1QIY - chains B and D of the 12 polymer chains in the assembly; structure by X-ray diffraction, 2.30 A resolution.

[Chain B (and D)]
Molecule: Insulin B chain
Organism: Homo sapiens
Notes: chain D of this document is another copy of the same molecule, construct and numbering; everything in this record applies to it too
UniProtKB: P01308 (INS_HUMAN); residues 1-30 here correspond to UniProt positions 25-54 (UniProt number = residue number + 24)
Sequence (30 residues; each row starts with the number of its first residue):
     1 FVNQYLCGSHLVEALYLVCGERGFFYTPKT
Construct notes: engineered mutation Tyr-5 (His29 in P01308)
Bound ions: Zn2+: His-10 (together with chloride ion) (shared with 1 residue of chain F; 1 residue of chain J)
Small-molecule neighbours:
  - phenol (IPH), molecule 1: Val-2, Tyr-5, Leu-6
  - phenol (IPH), molecule 2: Cys-7, His-10, Leu-11, Ala-14

[Chain B / chain D interface]
Residue-residue contacts (30):
  Tyr-5(B) / Tyr-16(D)  hydrogen bond (backbone-side chain)
  Tyr-5(B) / Leu-17(D)
  Gly-8(B) / Tyr-16(D)
  Ser-9(B) / Glu-13(D)
  Ser-9(B) / Tyr-16(D)
  Val-12(B) / Val-12(D)
  Val-12(B) / Glu-13(D)
  Val-12(B) / Tyr-16(D)  hydrophobic
  Glu-13(B) / Glu-13(D)
  Tyr-16(B) / Tyr-5(D)  hydrogen bond (side chain-backbone)
  Tyr-16(B) / Gly-8(D)
  Tyr-16(B) / Ser-9(D)
  Tyr-16(B) / Tyr-26(D)  hydrophobic
  Leu-17(B) / Tyr-5(D)
  Glu-21(B) / Pro-28(D)
  Gly-23(B) / Tyr-26(D)
  Gly-23(B) / Pro-28(D)
  Phe-24(B) / Val-12(D)  hydrophobic
  Phe-24(B) / Phe-24(D)  hydrophobic
  Phe-24(B) / Phe-25(D)
  Phe-24(B) / Tyr-26(D)  hydrogen bond (backbone-backbone)
  Phe-25(B) / Phe-24(D)
  Phe-25(B) / Phe-25(D)  hydrophobic
  Tyr-26(B) / Tyr-16(D)  hydrophobic
  Tyr-26(B) / Gly-23(D)
  Tyr-26(B) / Phe-24(D)  hydrogen bond (backbone-backbone)
  Pro-28(B) / Gly-20(D)
  Pro-28(B) / Glu-21(D)
  Pro-28(B) / Gly-23(D)
  Lys-29(B) / Glu-21(D)  salt bridge
Other interface residues (no listed pair), chain B (16 interface residues in all): Gln-4, Gly-20
Other interface residues (no listed pair), chain D (15 interface residues in all): Gln-4

[Overview]
16 residues of chain B and 15 residues of chain D are in contact, with 4 hydrogen bonds and 1 salt bridge.
Polar pairs include Lys-29(B)/Glu-21(D), Tyr-5(B)/Tyr-16(D) and Phe-24(B)/Tyr-26(D). Chain B binds phenol.
Chain B and chain D are both Insulin B chain (Homo sapiens); the structure, Human insulin hexamers with chain
B his mutated to tyr complexed with phenol, was determined by X-ray diffraction, deposited together with 1QIZ
and 1QJ0.
